PDB entry 2MJV | solution NMR | chains A and B

Chain A:
Protein: Twist-related protein 1
Notes: fragment: peptide
UniProtKB: Q15672 (TWST1_HUMAN); residues 1-12 here correspond to UniProt positions 68-79 (UniProt number = residue number + 67)
Amino-acid sequence (12 residues; numbered 1 to 12; the number before each row is that of its first residue):
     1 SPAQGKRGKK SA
Modified / non-standard residues: Lys6 (n(6)-acetyllysine; ALY); Lys9 (n(6)-acetyllysine; ALY)
What the authors report for this chain:
  - post-translational modification sites: Lys6, Lys9
  - mutagenesis - K6R, K9R: decreased binding to Bromodomain-containing protein 4 (chain B)
  - mutagenesis - K10R: unchanged binding to Bromodomain-containing protein 4 (chain B)
  - mutagenesis - K6R/K9R: abolished binding to Bromodomain-containing protein 4 (chain B)
  - specificity-determining residues: Ala3, Ser11

Chain B:
Protein: Bromodomain-containing protein 4
Organism: Homo sapiens
Notes: fragment: bromodomain 2
UniProtKB: O60885 (BRD4_HUMAN); residues 333-460 here = UniProt positions 333-460
Amino-acid sequence (128 residues; row label = number of the first residue in the row):
   333 KDVPDSQQHP APEKSSKVSE QLKCCSGILK EMFAKKHAAY AWPFYKPVDV EALGLHDYCD
   393 IIKHPMDMST IKSKLEAREY RDAQEFGADV RLMFSNCYKY NPPDHEVVAM ARKLQDVFEM
   453 RFAKMPDE
Curated features (UniProtKB/Swiss-Prot):
  - site: Asn433 (Acetylated histone binding)
  - natural variant: Tyr390 (Y390C: Found in a patient with a neurodevelopmental syndrome; uncertain significance), Tyr430 (Y430C: In CDLS6)
  - mutagenesis: Asn433 (N433A: Abolishes binding to acetylated histones)
What the authors report for this chain:
  - specificity-determining residues: His437
  - mutagenesis - H437D: abolished binding to Twist-related protein 1 (chain A)

How chain A and chain B interact:
Contacting residue pairs (42; chain A residue first):
  Ala3(A) - Ile393(B)
  Ala3(A) - Lys431(B)
  Ala3(A) - Tyr432(B)
  Gln4(A) - Leu387(B)
  Gln4(A) - Asp389(B)
  Gln4(A) - Ile393(B)
  Gln4(A) - Tyr432(B)
  Gly5(A) - Tyr432(B)
  Gly5(A) - Asn433(B)
  Gly5(A) - Pro434(B)
  Gly5(A) - His437(B)
  Lys6(A) - Phe376(B)
  Lys6(A) - Val380(B)
  Lys6(A) - Leu385(B)
  Lys6(A) - Leu387(B)
  Lys6(A) - Asn428(B)
  Lys6(A) - Cys429(B)
  Lys6(A) - Tyr432(B)
  Lys6(A) - Asn433(B)
  Lys6(A) - His437(B)
  Lys6(A) - Val439(B)
  Arg7(A) - Leu385(B)
  Arg7(A) - His437(B)
  Gly8(A) - Leu385(B)
  Gly8(A) - His437(B)
  Gly8(A) - Glu438(B)
  Gly8(A) - Val439(B)
  Lys9(A) - Trp374(B)
  Lys9(A) - Pro375(B)
  Lys9(A) - Lys378(B)
  Lys9(A) - Pro379(B)
  Lys9(A) - Val380(B)
  Lys9(A) - Asp381(B)
  Lys9(A) - Leu385(B)
  Lys9(A) - Glu438(B)
  Lys9(A) - Val439(B)
  Lys9(A) - Met442(B)
  Lys10(A) - Glu438(B)
  Ser11(A) - Ala371(B)
  Ser11(A) - Trp374(B)
  Ser11(A) - Glu438(B)
  Ser11(A) - Met442(B)
Interface residues without a listed pair, chain A (10 interface residues in all): Pro2
Interface residues without a listed pair, chain B (24 interface residues in all): Gly386, Met425
Interface features reported in the paper:
  - residue pairs: Ala3(A)-Tyr432(B), Lys6(A)-Asn433(B) (hydrogen bond), Lys6(A)-His437(B) (backbone contact), Lys9(A)-Trp374(B) (hydrophobic contact), Lys9(A)-Val380(B) (hydrophobic contact), Lys9(A)-Leu385(B) (hydrophobic contact), Lys9(A)-Val439(B) (hydrophobic contact), Ser11(A)-Glu438(B)

In short:
10 residues of chain A and 24 residues of chain B are in contact. The paper describes contacts between Ala3(A)
and Tyr432(B) and Ser11(A) and Glu438(B); a hydrogen bond between Lys6(A) and Asn433(B); a backbone contact
between Lys6(A) and His437(B). The paper reports that K6R and K9R of chain A reduce binding to
Bromodomain-containing protein 4 (chain B); specificity determinants Ala3(A), Ser11(A) and His437(B); 5
substitutions were tested in all.
Chain A is Twist-related protein 1 and chain B is Bromodomain-containing protein 4 (Homo sapiens); the
structure, Solution structures of second bromodomain of Brd4 with di-acetylated Twist peptide, was determined
by solution NMR.
